7BEF - chains C and T of the 9 polymer chains in the assembly; structure by electron microscopy, 4.50 A resolution (low resolution: residue-level contacts below are approximate; hydrogen-bond / salt-bridge calls are withheld).

Chain C:
Name: DNA-directed RNA polymerase subunit beta
Source organism: Escherichia coli (strain K12)
Notes: EC 2.7.7.6
UniProtKB: P0A8V2 (RPOB_ECOLI); numbering as in UniProt (aligned over 1-1342)
Amino-acid sequence (1342 residues; numbered 1 to 1342; the number before each row is that of its first residue):
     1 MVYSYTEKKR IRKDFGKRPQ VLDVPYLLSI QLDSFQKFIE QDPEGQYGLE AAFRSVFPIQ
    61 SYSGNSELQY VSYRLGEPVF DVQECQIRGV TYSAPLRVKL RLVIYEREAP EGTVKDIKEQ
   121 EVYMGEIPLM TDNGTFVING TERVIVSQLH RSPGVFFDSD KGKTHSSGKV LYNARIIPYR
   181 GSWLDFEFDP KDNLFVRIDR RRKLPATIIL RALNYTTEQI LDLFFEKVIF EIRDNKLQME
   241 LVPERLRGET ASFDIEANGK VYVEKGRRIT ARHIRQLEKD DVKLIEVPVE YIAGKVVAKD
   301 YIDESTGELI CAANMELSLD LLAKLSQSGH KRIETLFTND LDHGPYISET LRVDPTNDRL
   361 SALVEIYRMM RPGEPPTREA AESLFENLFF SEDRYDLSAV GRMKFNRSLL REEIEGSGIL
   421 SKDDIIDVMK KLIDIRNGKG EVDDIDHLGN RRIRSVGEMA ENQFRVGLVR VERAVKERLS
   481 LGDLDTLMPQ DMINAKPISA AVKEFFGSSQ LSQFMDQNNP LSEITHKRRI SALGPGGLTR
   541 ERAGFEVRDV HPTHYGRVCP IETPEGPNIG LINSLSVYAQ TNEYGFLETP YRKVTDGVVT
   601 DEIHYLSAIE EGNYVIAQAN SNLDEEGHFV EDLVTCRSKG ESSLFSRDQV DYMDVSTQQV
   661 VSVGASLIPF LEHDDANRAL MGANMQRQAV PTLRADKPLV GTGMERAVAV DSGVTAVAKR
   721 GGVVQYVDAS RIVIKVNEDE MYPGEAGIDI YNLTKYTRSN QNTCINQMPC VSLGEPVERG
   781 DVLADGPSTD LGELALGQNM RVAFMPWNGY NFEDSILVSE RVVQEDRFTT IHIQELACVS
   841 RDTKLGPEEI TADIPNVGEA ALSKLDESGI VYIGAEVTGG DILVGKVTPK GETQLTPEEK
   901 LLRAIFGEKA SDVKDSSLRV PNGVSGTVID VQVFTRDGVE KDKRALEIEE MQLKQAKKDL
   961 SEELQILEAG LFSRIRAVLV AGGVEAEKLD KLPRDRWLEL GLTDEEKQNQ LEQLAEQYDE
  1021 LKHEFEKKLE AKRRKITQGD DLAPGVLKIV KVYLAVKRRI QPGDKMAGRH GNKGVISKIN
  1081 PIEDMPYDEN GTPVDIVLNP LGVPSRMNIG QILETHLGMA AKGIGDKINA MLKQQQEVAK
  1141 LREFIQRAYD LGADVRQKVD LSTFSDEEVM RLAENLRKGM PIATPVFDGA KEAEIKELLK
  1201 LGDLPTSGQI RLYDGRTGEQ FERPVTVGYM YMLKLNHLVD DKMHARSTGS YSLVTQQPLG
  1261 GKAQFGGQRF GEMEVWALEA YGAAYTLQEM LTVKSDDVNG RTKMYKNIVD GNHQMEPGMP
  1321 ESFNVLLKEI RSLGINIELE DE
Unresolved in the structure: 1-2
UniProt features mapped onto this chain:
  - modified residue (N6-acetyllysine): Lys1022, Lys1200
  - mutagenesis: Ile561 (I561S: Resistant to antibiotics salinamide A and B), Ile569 (I569S: Resistant to antibiotics salinamide A and B), Ala665 (A665E: Resistant to antibiotics salinamide A and B), Asp675 (D675A/G: Resistant to antibiotics salinamide A and B), Asn677 (N677H/K: Resistant to antibiotics salinamide A and B), Leu680 (L680M: Resistant to antibiotics salinamide A and B), Glu813 (E813K: Disrupts the enzyme's active center)

Chain T:
Molecule: pmicF promoter template DNA
Source organism: Klebsiella pneumoniae
Sequence (73 nucleotides; each row starts with the number of its first residue; numbers below 1 keep their minus sign (DA-15 is residue -15)):
   -15 AGTTAATGAT GATAGCGGGA GTTATTCTAG TCGCAGGCGA CCATTTTGTT TTGTCATTCA
    45 GTGCTATACC TGA

How chain C and chain T interact:
Residue-residue contacts (25; chain C residue first):
  Asn139(C) with DT9(T)
  Lys191(C) with DT-9(T)
  Lys203(C) with DG-8(T)
  Arg470(C) with DC11(T)
  Arg478(C) with DA13(T)
  Lys496(C) with DC11(T)
  Pro497(C) with DC11(T)
  Ala500(C) with DT10(T)
  Lys503(C) with DT9(T)
  Glu504(C) with DA8(T); DT9(T)
  Phe514(C) with DG5(T)
  Glu541(C) with DA-2(T)
  Glu835(C) with DG5(T); DT6(T)
  Arg841(C) with DT7(T)
  Lys1262(C) with DG3(T); DA4(T)
  Ala1263(C) with DG5(T)
  Arg1269(C) with DG1(T); DG2(T)
  Phe1270(C) with DG1(T)
  Gly1271(C) with DG1(T)
  Glu1272(C) with DC0(T)
  Met1273(C) with DC0(T)
Interface residues without a listed pair, chain C (25 interface residues in all): Lys1242, Gly1261, Gln1268, Glu1274
Interface residues without a listed pair, chain T (17 interface residues in all): DA-7

Summary:
25 residues of chain C face 17 of chain T across their interface. From UniProt: 7 mutagenesis sites on chain
C.
Here chain C is DNA-directed RNA polymerase subunit beta (Escherichia coli (strain K12)) and chain T is pmicF
promoter template DNA (Klebsiella pneumoniae). Entry 7BEF (Structures of class II bacterial transcription
complexes) was determined by electron microscopy, deposited together with 7BEG.
